8FNF - chains 5 and 8 of the 8 polymer chains in the assembly; structure by electron microscopy, 3.50 A resolution.

== Chain 5 ==
Name: Mitochondrial RNA binding protein
Source organism: Trypanosoma brucei
UniProt: Q389F5 (Q389F5_TRYB2); residue numbers follow UniProt; this construct covers 1-310
Sequence (310 residues; each row starts with the number of its first residue):
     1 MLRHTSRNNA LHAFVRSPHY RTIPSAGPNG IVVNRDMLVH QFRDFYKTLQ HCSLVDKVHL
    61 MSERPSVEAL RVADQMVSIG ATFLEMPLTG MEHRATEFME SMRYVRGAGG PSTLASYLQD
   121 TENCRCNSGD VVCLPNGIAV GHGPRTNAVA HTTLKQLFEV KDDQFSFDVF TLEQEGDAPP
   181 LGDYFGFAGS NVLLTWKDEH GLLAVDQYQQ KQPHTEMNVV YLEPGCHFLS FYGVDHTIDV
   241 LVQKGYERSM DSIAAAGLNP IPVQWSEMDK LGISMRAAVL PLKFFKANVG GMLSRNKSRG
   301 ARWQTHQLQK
Unresolved in the structure: 1-10, 308-310

== Chain 8 ==
Name: Mitochondrial RNA binding complex 1 subunit
Source organism: Trypanosoma brucei
UniProt: Q389W4 (Q389W4_TRYB2); residue numbers follow UniProt; this construct covers 1-545
Sequence (545 residues; row label = number of the first residue in the row):
     1 MLNVLSSTAS AALATVVVAR PSALHLIFER CKLNLVEFTA QDVYQICTTA YNMDTLGMLQ
    61 DPDFMRGLHD AFRRSDQTVI SPFQANLIAD TFRKVGINSM PKEVSVPEED AISPESLILV
   121 LRNMNITKQR DERKINEVLK LMFPILDEFS PTQLSLTVTE LARLKSTNAD FVGKLAKRIM
   181 EYNDDLSALD ISSAAVSLAY CPGISHNILY RMMQIVEERM GEFQPEDYIN VLHALNTLGP
   241 KFVNTFRKIV ECGLQHVENM DAVTLTNYMV CFSTMDYKQR EHIDIYADAL VEVATDLSEK
   301 DLVMAFIALQ RLRLLSDTMF GTMASCVIRY AAKMDPRNIA PIMDICSTVP HASDHLMKVL
   361 MDRAVECTRI LTANQLGDIL DILGLYPPAR EHPLVQLFGK QARLRLDLMG PDALANATRG
   421 LANLGYADPE YYAQAAETGF RYGFKDWTLL EPMLMGLSIT GQCPPTMVRV LGSHIAPMAR
   481 SMSLMEIERA NRYLRRLGCE DDFVYKAMAS RVLQFVKEVT PEMPEDLQVL LQRGAVEPGA
   541 APGVM
Unresolved in the structure: 1-18, 535-545

== How chain 5 and chain 8 interact ==
Contacting residue pairs (53):
  D44(5) with R480(8), salt bridge
  T48(5) with R480(8), hydrogen bond
  Q50(5) with K445(8), hydrogen bond (backbone-side chain)
  H51(5) with K445(8), hydrogen bond (side chain-backbone); D446(8); M478(8)
  C52(5) with K445(8); D446(8)
  S53(5) with D446(8)
  V55(5) with K445(8), hydrogen bond (backbone-side chain)
  A81(5) with K241(8)
  D162(5) with R247(8), salt bridge
  Q164(5) with K278(8), hydrogen bond (backbone-side chain); Q279(8), hydrogen bond
  F165(5) with R247(8); Y277(8)
  N259(5) with S481(8), hydrogen bond (side chain-backbone); R511(8), hydrogen bond; F515(8)
  P260(5) with R511(8), hydrogen bond (backbone-side chain); F515(8)
  I261(5) with S481(8)
  P262(5) with R511(8)
  N288(5) with T237(8), hydrogen bond (backbone-side chain)
  V289(5) with Y200(8); T237(8)
  G290(5) with Y200(8), hydrogen bond (backbone-side chain); N236(8), hydrogen bond (backbone-side chain)
  G291(5) with H233(8); N236(8); N267(8); M304(8)
  M292(5) with N236(8); V270(8); M304(8), hydrophobic
  L293(5) with V270(8), hydrophobic; M304(8); I307(8), hydrophobic; A308(8)
  S294(5) with R311(8)
  R302(5) with D344(8), salt bridge; S347(8); I382(8); L385(8)
  W303(5) with C346(8); S347(8); M357(8), hydrophobic; I382(8), hydrogen bond (side chain-backbone); L385(8); Y386(8), hydrophobic
  T305(5) with P350(8)
  H306(5) with Y386(8); P387(8)
Interface residues without a listed pair, chain 5 (32 interface residues in all): D56, S112, Y117, K244, A254, A301
Interface residues without a listed pair, chain 8 (42 interface residues in all): K165, G203, Y210, P240, V243, S273, T274, T348, D381, P477, Q514

== Summary ==
Chain 5 and chain 8 form an interface of 32 and 42 residues respectively; the contacts include 13 hydrogen
bonds and 3 salt bridges. Polar pairs include D44(5)-R480(8), D162(5)-R247(8) and R302(5)-D344(8).
Here chain 5 is Mitochondrial RNA binding protein and chain 8 is Mitochondrial RNA binding complex 1 subunit,
both from Trypanosoma brucei. Entry 8FNF (Cryo-EM structure of RNase-untreated RESC-C in trypanosomal RNA
editing) was determined by electron microscopy, deposited together with 8FN4, 8FN6, 8FNC, 8FNI and 8FNK.
